PDB entry 8R44 | X-ray diffraction, 1.58 A resolution | chains A and B

[Chain A (and B)]
Molecule: Phytochrome A-2
Source organism: Glycine max
Notes: chain B of this document is another copy of the same molecule, construct and numbering; everything in this record applies to it too
Reference sequence: B4YB07 (PHYA2_SOYBN); residue numbers follow UniProt; this construct covers 51-402
Amino-acid sequence (359 residues; numbered 50 to 408; the number before each row is that of its first residue):
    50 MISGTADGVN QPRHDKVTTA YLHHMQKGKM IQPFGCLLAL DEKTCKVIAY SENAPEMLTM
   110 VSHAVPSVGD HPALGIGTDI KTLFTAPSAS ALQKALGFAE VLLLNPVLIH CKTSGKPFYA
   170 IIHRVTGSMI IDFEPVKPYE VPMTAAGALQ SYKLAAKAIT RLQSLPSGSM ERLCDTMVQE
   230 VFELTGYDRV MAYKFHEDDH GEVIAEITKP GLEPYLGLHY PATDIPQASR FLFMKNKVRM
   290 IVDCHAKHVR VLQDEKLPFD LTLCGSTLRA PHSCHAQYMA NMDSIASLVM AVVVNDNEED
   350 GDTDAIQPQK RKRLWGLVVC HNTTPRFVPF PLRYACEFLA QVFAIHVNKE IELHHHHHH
Disordered / not traced: 50-68, 111-119, 347-359, 405-408
Differences from the reference sequence: initiating methionine (50); expression tag (403-408)
Covalently attached groups: phycocyanobilin (CYC) linked to C323
Small-molecule neighbours: phycocyanobilin (CYC): Y70, M74, M240, Y242, Y264, Y269, T272, D273, I274, P275, S278, F282, R288, I290, R318, A319, P320, H321, H324, Y327, M331, S336, V338, L366, V368, H370
Reported in the primary citation:
  - binding site for phycocyanobilin: R288, R318, H321, C323

[Interface between chain A and chain B]
Contacting residue pairs - 49 pairs, chain A then chain B:
  P136(A) with P191(B)
  A140(A) with P191(B), hydrophobic
  L153(A) with M192(B); A195(B); Q199(B)
  N154(A) with A195(B); L198(B)
  P155(A) with A195(B); L198(B)
  V156(A) with P191(B); M192(B), hydrophobic
  L157(A) with P191(B), hydrogen bond (backbone-backbone)
  Y168(A) with A194(B)
  Y188(A) with A135(B); P136(B), hydrophobic; S139(B)
  P191(A) with P136(B); A140(B), hydrophobic; V156(B); L157(B), hydrogen bond (backbone-backbone)
  M192(A) with L153(B); V156(B), hydrophobic
  T193(A) with T193(B)
  A194(A) with T193(B)
  A195(A) with L153(B); N154(B); P155(B)
  A197(A) with L198(B)
  L198(A) with N154(B); P155(B); A197(B), hydrophobic; Y201(B), hydrophobic; Y383(B), hydrophobic
  Q199(A) with L153(B)
  Y201(A) with L198(B), hydrophobic; Y201(B), hydrophobic; K202(B); A205(B), hydrophobic
  K202(A) with Y201(B); Y383(B), hydrogen bond
  A205(A) with Y201(B), hydrophobic; F387(B), hydrophobic
  K206(A) with F387(B)
  Q212(A) with T209(B); Q212(B), hydrogen bond (backbone-side chain)
  Y383(A) with L198(B), hydrophobic; K202(B), hydrogen bond
  F387(A) with A205(B), hydrophobic; K206(B)
Other interface residues (no listed pair), chain A (29 interface residues in all): K143, I208, T209, P380, V391
Other interface residues (no listed pair), chain B (32 interface residues in all): S137, Y168, Y188, I208, P380, Q390, V391

[Overview]
29 residues of chain A face 32 of chain B across their interface, with 5 hydrogen bonds. Polar pairs include
K202(A)-Y383(B), Q212(A)-Q212(B) and L157(A)-P191(B). Phycocyanobilin is covalently linked to C323(A). From
the paper: a binding site for phycocyanobilin at R288(A), R318(A) and H321(A) among others.
Chain A and chain B are both Phytochrome A-2 (Glycine max); the structure, PAS-GAF bidomain of Glycine max
phytochrome A, was determined by X-ray diffraction together with 9QZT, 8R45, 9ER4 and 9F4I from the same
study.
